Entry 1Y4Q (X-ray diffraction, 2.11 A resolution); this record covers chains C and D of the 4 polymer chains in the assembly.

# Chain C
Name: Hemoglobin alpha chain
Organism: Homo sapiens
Reference sequence: P69905 (HBA_HUMAN); residues 1-141 here = UniProt positions 1-141
Sequence (141 residues; numbered 1 to 141; the number before each row is that of its first residue):
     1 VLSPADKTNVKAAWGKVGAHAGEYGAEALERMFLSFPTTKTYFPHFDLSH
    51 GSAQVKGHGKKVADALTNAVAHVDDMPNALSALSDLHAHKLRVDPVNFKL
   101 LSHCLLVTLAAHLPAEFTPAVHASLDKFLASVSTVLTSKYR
Metal / ion sites: heme Fe near His87 (its only coordinating residue here)
Small-molecule neighbours: heme (HEM): Met32, Thr39, Tyr42, Phe43, His45, Phe46, His58, Lys61, Val62, Ala65, Leu66, Leu83, Leu86, His87, Leu91, Val93, Asn97, Phe98, Leu101, Val132, Leu136
UniProt features mapped onto this chain:
  - site: Lys61 (Not glycated)

# Chain D
Name: Hemoglobin beta chain
Organism: Homo sapiens
Reference sequence: P68871 (HBB_HUMAN); residue numbers follow UniProt; this construct covers 1-146
Sequence (146 residues; row label = number of the first residue in the row):
     1 MHLTPEEKSAVTALWGKVNVDEVGGEALGRLLVVYPWTQRFAESFGDLST
    51 PDAVMGNPKVKAHGKKVLGAFSDGLAHLDNLKGTFATLSELHCDKLHVDP
   101 ENFRLLGNVLVCVLAHHFGKEFTPPVQAAYQKVVAGVANALAHKYH
Sequence notes: engineered mutation Met1 (Val in P68871), Ala42 (Phe in P68871)
Metal / ion sites: heme Fe near His92 (its only coordinating residue here)
Small-molecule neighbours: heme (HEM): Leu31, Thr38, Phe41, Phe45, His63, Lys66, Val67, Ala70, Phe71, Phe85, Leu88, Leu91, His92, Leu96, Val98, Asn102, Phe103, Leu106, Val137, Leu141

# How chain C and chain D interact
Residue-residue contacts - 37 pairs, chain C then chain D:
  Glu30(C) - Pro124(D)
  Arg31(C) - Phe122(D)  hydrogen bond (side chain-backbone)
  Arg31(C) - Thr123(D)
  Arg31(C) - Pro124(D)
  Arg31(C) - Gln127(D)  hydrogen bond
  Leu34(C) - Pro124(D)  hydrophobic
  Leu34(C) - Ala128(D)
  Ser35(C) - Gln127(D)
  Ser35(C) - Ala128(D)
  Ser35(C) - Gln131(D)
  Phe36(C) - Gln131(D)
  His103(C) - Asn108(D)
  His103(C) - Gln131(D)  hydrogen bond
  Cys104(C) - Gln127(D)
  Leu106(C) - Cys112(D)  hydrophobic
  Val107(C) - Val111(D)  hydrophobic
  Val107(C) - Cys112(D)  hydrophobic
  Val107(C) - Ala115(D)  hydrophobic
  Val107(C) - Gln127(D)
  Ala110(C) - Cys112(D)
  Ala110(C) - His116(D)
  Ala111(C) - Ala115(D)
  Ala111(C) - Gly119(D)
  Pro114(C) - His116(D)
  Phe117(C) - Arg30(D)  hydrogen bond (backbone-side chain)
  Phe117(C) - His116(D)
  Thr118(C) - Arg30(D)
  Pro119(C) - Arg30(D)
  Pro119(C) - Val33(D)
  Pro119(C) - Met55(D)  hydrophobic
  His122(C) - Arg30(D)  hydrogen bond
  His122(C) - Val34(D)
  His122(C) - Cys112(D)
  Ala123(C) - Val33(D)
  Ala123(C) - Val34(D)
  Asp126(C) - Val34(D)
  Asp126(C) - Tyr35(D)
Also at the interface, not in a pair above, chain C (19 interface residues in all): Ala120
Also at the interface, not in a pair above, chain D (20 interface residues in all): Pro51, Lys120, Pro125

# Overview
The interface between chain C and chain D involves 19 residues on one side and 20 on the other; the contacts
include 5 hydrogen bonds. Among the polar pairs are Arg31(C)-Phe122(D), Arg31(C)-Gln127(D) and
His103(C)-Gln131(D). Bound to chain C: heme. Chain D binds heme.
Chain C is Hemoglobin alpha chain and chain D is Hemoglobin beta chain, both from Homo sapiens; the structure,
T-To-T(High) quaternary transitions in human hemoglobin: betaF42A deoxy low-salt (1 test set), was determined
by X-ray diffraction (same publication as 1XXT, 1XY0, 1XZ5, 1XZ7, 1XZU, 1XZV and 45 further entries).
